6EKB - chain A; structure by X-ray diffraction, 1.90 A resolution.

# Chain A
Molecule: DnaJ/Hsp40 cysteine-rich domain superfamily protein
From: Arabidopsis thaliana
Notes: engineered mutation(s): K56M
Reference sequence: Q9SN73 (Q9SN73_ARATH); residues 57-136 here = UniProt positions 57-136
Sequence (81 residues; each row starts with the number of its first residue):
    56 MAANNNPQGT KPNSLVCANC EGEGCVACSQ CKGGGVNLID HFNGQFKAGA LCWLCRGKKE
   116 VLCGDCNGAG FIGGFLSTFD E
Unresolved in the structure: 56-67, 130-136
Sequence notes: initiating methionine (56)
Bound ions: Zn2+ site 1: Cys-72, Cys-75, Cys-118, Cys-121; Zn2+ site 2: Glu-78, Cys-80, His-96, Glu-115; Zn2+ site 3: Cys-83, Cys-86, Cys-107, Cys-110
Curated features (UniProtKB/Swiss-Prot):
  - zinc finger: Pro-62 to Thr-133 (CR-type)
  - binding site (Zn(2+)): Cys-72, Cys-75, Glu-78, Cys-80, Cys-83, Cys-86, Cys-107, Cys-110, Glu-115, Cys-118, Cys-121
  - mutagenesis: Asp-95 to Phe-97 (No visible impact on chaperone function), Gln-100 to Lys-102 (No visible impact on chaperone function), Trp-108 to Leu-109 (Impaired chaperone function leading to altered stabilization of RbcL complexes and reduction of assembled RuBisCo), Arg-111 to Lys-113 (Impaired chaperone function leading to altered stabilization of RbcL complexes and reduction of assembled RuBisCo), Leu-117 to Gly-119 (Impaired chaperone function leading to altered stabilization of RbcL complexes and reduction of assembled RuBisCo)

# Overview
Cys-72, Cys-75, Cys-118 and Cys-121 form the Zn2+ site 1. Glu-78, Cys-80, His-96 and Glu-115 coordinate Zn2+
site 2. Curated annotation (UniProt) lists 11 Zn2+-binding residues and 14 mutagenesis sites.
Chain A is DnaJ/Hsp40 cysteine-rich domain superfamily protein (Arabidopsis thaliana); the structure, Crystal
structure of the BSD2 homolog of Arabidopsis thaliana, was determined by X-ray diffraction together with 6EKC
from the same study.
